PDB entry 6KBO | solution NMR | chains A and B

== Chain A ==
Name: VG16KRKP
Sequence (16 residues; each row starts with the number of its first residue):
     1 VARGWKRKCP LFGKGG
Reported in the primary citation:
  - contacts within the chain: Trp5-Phe12 (pi stacking)
  - conformationally variable residues: Pro10 to Gly16

== Chain B ==
Name: Heparin cofactor 2
Notes: fragment: Helix-D
UniProt: P05546 (HEP2_HUMAN); residues 1-28 here correspond to UniProt positions 192-219 (UniProt number = residue number + 191)
Sequence (28 residues; row label = number of the first residue in the row):
     1 KYEITTIHNL FRKLTHRLFR RNFGYTLR
Swiss-Prot annotation at these positions:
  - region: Lys1 to Arg21 (Glycosaminoglycan-binding site)
Reported in the primary citation:
  - contacts within the chain: Tyr2-Phe19, Leu10-Leu14 (hydrophobic contact), Leu18-Phe19 (hydrophobic contact)

== Chain A / chain B interface ==
Residue-residue contacts (13):
  Val1(A) - Asn22(B)
  Val1(A) - Phe23(B)
  Gly4(A) - Thr5(B)
  Gly4(A) - Phe23(B)
  Trp5(A) - Tyr2(B)
  Trp5(A) - Thr5(B)
  Trp5(A) - Thr6(B)
  Trp5(A) - Phe23(B)
  Lys8(A) - Asn9(B)
  Cys9(A) - Thr5(B)
  Leu11(A) - Lys1(B)
  Phe12(A) - Tyr2(B)
  Phe12(A) - Leu27(B)
Interface residues without a listed pair, chain A (9 interface residues in all): Ala2, Arg3
Interface residues without a listed pair, chain B (9 interface residues in all): Phe19
The authors on this interface:
  - pairs named by the authors: Trp5(A)-Phe23(B) (pi stacking), Tyr2(B)-Trp5(A), Thr5(B)-Trp5(A), Thr6(B)-Trp5(A)
  - interface residues, chain A: Phe12(A)
  - interface residues, chain B: Phe19(B)

== Overview ==
The chain A/chain B interface involves 9 residues from each chain. The paper describes pi stacking between
Trp5(A) and Phe23(B); contacts between Tyr2(B) and Trp5(A), Thr5(B) and Trp5(A) and Thr6(B) and Trp5(A). From
the paper: interface residues Phe12(A) and Phe19(B); conformational variability at Pro10(A).
Chain A is VG16KRKP and chain B is Heparin cofactor 2; the structure, Three-dimensional LPS bound structure of
VG16KRKP-KYE28, was determined by solution NMR together with 6KBV from the same study.
